PDB entry 3QS6 | X-ray diffraction, 2.80 A resolution | chain A

[Chain A]
Molecule: Na(+):neurotransmitter symporter (Snf family)
Source organism: Aquifex aeolicus
UniProtKB: O67854 (O67854_AQUAE); residues 1-513 here = UniProt positions 1-513
Sequence (519 residues; row label = number of the first residue in the row):
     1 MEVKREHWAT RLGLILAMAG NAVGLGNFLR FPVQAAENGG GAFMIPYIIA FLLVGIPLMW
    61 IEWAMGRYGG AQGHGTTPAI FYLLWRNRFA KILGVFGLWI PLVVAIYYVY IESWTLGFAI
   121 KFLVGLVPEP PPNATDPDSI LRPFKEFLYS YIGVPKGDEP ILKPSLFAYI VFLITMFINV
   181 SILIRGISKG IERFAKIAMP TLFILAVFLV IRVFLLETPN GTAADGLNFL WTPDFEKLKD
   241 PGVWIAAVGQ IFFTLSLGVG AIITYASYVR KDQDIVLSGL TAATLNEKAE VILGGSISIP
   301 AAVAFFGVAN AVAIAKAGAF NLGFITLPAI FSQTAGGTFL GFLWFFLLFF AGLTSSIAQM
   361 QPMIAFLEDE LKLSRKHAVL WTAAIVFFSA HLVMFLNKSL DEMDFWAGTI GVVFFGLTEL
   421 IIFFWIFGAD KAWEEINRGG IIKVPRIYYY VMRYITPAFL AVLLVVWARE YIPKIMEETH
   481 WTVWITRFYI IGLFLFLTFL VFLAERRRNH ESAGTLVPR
Not modelled in the structure: 1-4, 133-134, 516-519
Construct notes: engineered mutation Val259 (Phe in O67854), Gln359 (Ile in O67854); expression tag (514-519)
Bound ions: Na+ site 1: Gly20, Val23, Ala351, Thr354, Ser355; Na+ site 2: Ala22, Asn27, Thr254, Asn286 (together with tryptophan)
Residues lining bound ligands: tryptophan (TRP): Asn21, Ala22, Gly24, Leu25, Gly26, Asn27, Tyr108, Phe253, Thr254, Ser256, Val259, Ala261, Asn286, Ser355, Ala358, Gln359
What the authors report for this chain:
  - mutagenesis - F259V/K288A/I359Q: decreased catalytic activity on tryptophan
  - contacts within the chain: Arg30-Asp404 (water-mediated contact)
  - mutagenesis - F259V/K288A: unchanged catalytic activity on tryptophan
  - mutagenesis - F259V/K288A: decreased catalytic activity on tyrosine
  - mutagenesis - F259V/K288A (Kd of 20 uM): unchanged binding to tryptophan

[In short]
Chain A binds tryptophan. The Na+ site 1 is built by Gly20, Val23, Ala351, Thr354 and Ser355. Ala22, Asn27,
Thr254 and Asn286 form the Na+ site 2. The paper reports that F259V/K288A/I359Q reduce catalytic activity on
tryptophan; contacts within the chain involving Arg30 and Asp404.
Chain A is Na(+):neurotransmitter symporter (Snf family) (Aquifex aeolicus); the structure, Crystal structure
of LeuT mutant F259V,I359Q bound to sodium and L-tryptophan, was determined by X-ray diffraction, deposited
together with 3QS4 and 3QS5.
